PDB entry 1YEP | X-ray diffraction, 2.50 A resolution | chains B and C of the 5 polymer chains in the assembly

Chain B (and C):
Protein: Alkyl hydroperoxide reductase subunit C
From: Salmonella typhimurium
Notes: EC 1.11.1.15; chain C of this document is another copy of the same molecule, construct and numbering; everything in this record applies to it too
UniProt: P0A251 (AHPC_SALTY); numbering as in UniProt (aligned over 1-186)
Chain sequence (186 residues; each row starts with the number of its first residue):
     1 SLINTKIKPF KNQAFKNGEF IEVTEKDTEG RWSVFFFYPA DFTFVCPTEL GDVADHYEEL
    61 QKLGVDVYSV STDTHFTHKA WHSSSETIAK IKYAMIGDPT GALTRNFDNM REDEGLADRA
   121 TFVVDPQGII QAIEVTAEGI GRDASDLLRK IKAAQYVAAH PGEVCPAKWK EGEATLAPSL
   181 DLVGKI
Not modelled in the structure: 166-186 (chain C: 164-186)
From the paper describing this entry:
  - self-association interface (contacts with another copy of this molecule); pairs are residue here / residue on that copy: Thr77-Thr77, Thr77-Asp73, Thr77-Phe42 (hydrophobic contact), Asp73
  - mutagenesis - T77V: increased catalytic activity
  - mutagenesis - T77D (100-fold), T77I (100-fold): decreased catalytic activity
  - catalytic residues: Cys46, Cys165 (citing earlier work)

How chain B and chain C interact:
Contacting residue pairs - 26 pairs, chain B then chain C:
  Phe20(B) - Phe44(C)  hydrophobic
  Phe42(B) - Phe42(C)  hydrophobic
  Phe42(B) - Phe76(C)
  Phe42(B) - Ala80(C)  hydrophobic
  Thr43(B) - Phe76(C)
  Phe44(B) - Phe20(C)  hydrophobic
  Phe44(B) - Phe76(C)  hydrophobic
  Asp73(B) - Thr77(C)
  Thr74(B) - Leu116(C)
  Phe76(B) - Phe42(C)
  Phe76(B) - Thr43(C)
  Thr77(B) - Asp73(C)
  Thr77(B) - Thr77(C)
  Lys79(B) - Phe44(C)
  Ala80(B) - Phe42(C)  hydrophobic
  Pro99(B) - Glu114(C)
  Pro99(B) - Gly115(C)
  Thr100(B) - Glu112(C)
  Thr100(B) - Asp113(C)
  Thr100(B) - Glu114(C)
  Thr100(B) - Gly115(C)
  Asp113(B) - Thr100(C)
  Glu114(B) - Pro99(C)
  Glu114(B) - Thr100(C)
  Gly115(B) - Pro99(C)
  Gly115(B) - Thr100(C)
Other interface residues (no listed pair), chain B (19 interface residues in all): Ala40, Asp41, Glu112, Leu116
Other interface residues (no listed pair), chain C (19 interface residues in all): Ala40, Asp41, Thr74, Lys79

In short:
Chain B and chain C each contribute 19 residues to their interface. From the paper: catalytic residues
Cys46(B) and Cys165(B); T77D and T77I of chain B reduce catalytic activity.
Chain B and chain C are both Alkyl hydroperoxide reductase subunit C (Salmonella typhimurium); the structure,
Structural and biochemical analysis of the link between enzymatic activity and olgomerization in AhpC, a
bacterial ..., was determined by X-ray diffraction (same publication as 1YEX, 1YF0 and 1YF1).
